Entry 8EJ5 (electron microscopy, 4.90 A resolution (low resolution: residue-level contacts below are approximate; hydrogen-bond / salt-bridge calls are withheld)); this record covers chains A and B of the 4 polymer chains in the assembly.

[Chain A]
Protein: gp10, tail tip lysin (spike)
Source organism: Staphylococcus phage Andhra
UniProt: A0A1S6L1H0 (A0A1S6L1H0_9CAUD); residue numbers follow UniProt; this construct covers 1-473
Sequence (473 residues; numbered 1 to 473; the number before each row is that of its first residue):
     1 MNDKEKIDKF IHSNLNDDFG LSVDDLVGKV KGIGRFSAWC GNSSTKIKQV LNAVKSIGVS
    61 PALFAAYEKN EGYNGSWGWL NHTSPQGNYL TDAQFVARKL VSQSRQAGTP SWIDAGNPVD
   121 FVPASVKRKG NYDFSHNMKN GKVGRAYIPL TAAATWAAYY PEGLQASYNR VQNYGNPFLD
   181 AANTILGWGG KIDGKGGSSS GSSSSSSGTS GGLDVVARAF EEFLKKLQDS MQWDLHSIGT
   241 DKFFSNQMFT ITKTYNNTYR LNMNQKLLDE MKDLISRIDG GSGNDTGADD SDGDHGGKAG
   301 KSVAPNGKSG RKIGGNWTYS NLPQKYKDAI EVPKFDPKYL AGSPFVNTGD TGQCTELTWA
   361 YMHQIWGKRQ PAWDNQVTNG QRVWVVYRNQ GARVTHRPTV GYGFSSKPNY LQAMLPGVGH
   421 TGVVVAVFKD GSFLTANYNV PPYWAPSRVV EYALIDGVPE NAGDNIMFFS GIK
Not modelled in the structure: 195-210

[Chain B]
Protein: gp1, tail tip protein
Source organism: Staphylococcus phage Andhra
Sequence (90 residues; each row starts with the number of its first residue):
     1 VTNEKGQAYT EMLQLFNLLQ QWNDFYTAEN ANNLLVACQQ LLINYNEPVI KFINDENEDK
    61 SLLQYLAGDD GLAQWQFYKG FYNNYNVHIF

[How chain A and chain B interact]
Residue-residue contacts - 16 pairs, chain A then chain B:
  T83(A) - E58(B)
  S84(A) - E58(B)
  P85(A) - E58(B)
  Q86(A) - E58(B)
  Q86(A) - D59(B)
  K99(A) - Q21(B)
  S102(A) - Q20(B)
  S102(A) - Q21(B)
  R105(A) - Q20(B)
  R105(A) - D24(B)
  R105(A) - Y26(B)
  Q106(A) - N17(B)
  Q106(A) - Q20(B)
  Q106(A) - Q21(B)
  A107(A) - N17(B)
  A107(A) - Q20(B)
Also at the interface, not in a pair above, chain A (10 interface residues in all): F95
Also at the interface, not in a pair above, chain B (8 interface residues in all): F16

[In short]
10 residues of chain A and 8 residues of chain B are in contact.
Here chain A is gp10, tail tip lysin (spike) and chain B is gp1, tail tip protein, both from Staphylococcus
phage Andhra. Entry 8EJ5 (Tail tip structure of Staphylococcus phage Andhra) was determined by electron
microscopy, deposited together with 8EGR, 8EGS and 8EGT.
